Entry 3DUU (X-ray diffraction, 1.95 A resolution); this record covers chains C and D.

[Chain C]
Protein: antibody Fv fragment SAG506-01
From: Mus Musculus
Notes: fragment: variable region fragment (Fv); antibody fragment or engineered binder
Amino-acid sequence (112 residues; row label = number of the first residue in the row; a row labelled like 27A-27F holds insertion residues (27A, then the next letters in order)):
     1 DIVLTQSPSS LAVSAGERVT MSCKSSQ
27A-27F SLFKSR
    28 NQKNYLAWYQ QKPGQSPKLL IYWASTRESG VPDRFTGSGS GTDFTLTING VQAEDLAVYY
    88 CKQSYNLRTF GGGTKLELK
Disulfide bonds: Cys23-Cys88

[Chain D]
Protein: Ig-like protein
From: Mus Musculus
Amino-acid sequence (121 residues; numbered 1 to 113 plus 8 insertion-coded residues; the number before each row is that of its first residue; a row labelled like 52A-52C holds insertion residues (52A, then the next letters in order)):
     1 EVKLVESGGG LVQPGGSLRL SCATSGFTFT DYYMSWVRQP PGKALEWLGF IR
52A-52C NKA
    53 KGYTVEYSAS VKGRFTISRD NSQSILYLQM
82A-82C NTL
    83 RAEDSATYYC ARDGYYVD
100A-100B AM
   101 DYWGQGTSVT VSS
Disulfide bonds: Cys22-Cys92

[Chain C / chain D interface]
Contacting residue pairs (40; chain C residue first):
  Tyr32(C) with Asp100(D)
  Ala34(C) with Ala100A(D), hydrophobic
  Tyr36(C) with Ala100A(D); Met100B(D), hydrogen bond (side chain-backbone)
  Gln38(C) with Gln39(D), hydrogen bond; Leu45(D); Tyr91(D)
  Gln42(C) with Tyr91(D)
  Ser43(C) with Gly104(D), hydrogen bond (side chain-backbone); Gln105(D)
  Pro44(C) with Leu45(D), hydrophobic; Trp103(D), hydrophobic
  Leu46(C) with Ala100A(D), hydrophobic; Met100B(D)
  Tyr49(C) with Val99(D), hydrophobic
  Trp50(C) with Tyr98(D); Val99(D); Asp100(D), hydrogen bond
  Glu55(C) with Asp101(D)
  Tyr87(C) with Gln39(D); Lys43(D); Ala44(D); Leu45(D), hydrophobic
  Lys89(C) with Asp100(D); Ala100A(D); Met100B(D)
  Ser91(C) with Asp100(D), hydrogen bond (side chain-backbone)
  Leu94(C) with Trp47(D), hydrophobic; Glu58(D); Tyr59(D)
  Arg95(C) with Trp47(D); Phe50(D); Asp95(D), salt bridge; Gly96(D), hydrogen bond (side chain-backbone)
  Phe97(C) with Val37(D), hydrophobic; Leu45(D); Trp47(D); Met100B(D), hydrophobic; Trp103(D), hydrophobic
  Gly99(C) with Ala44(D)
Interface residues without a listed pair, chain C (19 interface residues in all): Gly98
Interface residues without a listed pair, chain D (22 interface residues in all): Glu46

[Summary]
The interface between chain C and chain D involves 19 residues on one side and 22 on the other; the contacts
include 6 hydrogen bonds and 1 salt bridge. Polar pairs include Arg95(C)-Asp95(D), Tyr36(C)-Met100B(D) and
Gln38(C)-Gln39(D).
Chain C is antibody Fv fragment SAG506-01 and chain D is Ig-like protein, both from Mus Musculus; the
structure, Crystal structure of SAG506-01, orthorhombic, twinned, crystal 2, was determined by X-ray
diffraction, deposited together with 3DUS, 3DV4 and 3DV6.
